Entry 2X7K (X-ray diffraction, 1.15 A resolution); this record covers chains A and B.

== Chain A ==
Protein: Peptidyl-prolyl cis-trans isomerase-like 1
Source organism: Homo sapiens
Notes: EC 5.2.1.8
UniProt: Q9Y3C6 (PPIL1_HUMAN); residue numbers follow UniProt; this construct covers 1-166
Amino-acid sequence (166 residues; numbered 1 to 166; the number before each row is that of its first residue):
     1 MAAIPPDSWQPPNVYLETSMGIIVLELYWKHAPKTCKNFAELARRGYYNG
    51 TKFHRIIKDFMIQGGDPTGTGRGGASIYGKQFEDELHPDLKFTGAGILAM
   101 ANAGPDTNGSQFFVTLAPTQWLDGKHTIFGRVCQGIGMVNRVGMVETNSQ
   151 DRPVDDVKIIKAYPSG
Unresolved in the structure: 1-2
UniProt features mapped onto this chain:
  - binding site (cyclosporin A): His54 to Gly65, Thr70, Gly71, Ala99 to Gly104, Gly109 to Phe113, Thr119, Lys125
  - modified residue: Ser149 (Phosphoserine)
  - natural variant: Arg45 to Gly166 (deletion: In PCH14), Tyr78 (Y78C: In PCH14; uncertain significance), Phe82 (F82S: In PCH14; uncertain significance), Ala99 (A99T: In PCH14), Asp106 (D106DANAGPD: In PCH14; uncertain significance), Thr107 (T107A: In PCH14; uncertain significance), Gly109 (G109C: In PCH14; uncertain significance), Thr127 (T127A: In PCH14), Arg131 (R131Q: In PCH14)
  - mutagenesis: Arg55 (R55A: Loss of isomerase activity. Can rescue splicing defects when transfected in knockout cells)
Ion coordination: Na+ near Asp7 (its only coordinating residue here); Cd2+ site 1: Glu26, His87, Cys133; Cd2+ site 2: His31, Asp89, Cys133
What the authors report for this chain:
  - Cd2+ coordination: Glu26, His31, His87, Asp89, Cys133
  - contacts within the chain: Ile4-Tyr78 (hydrophobic contact)

== Chain B ==
Protein: Cyclosporin A
Amino-acid sequence (11 residues; row label = number of the first residue in the row):
     1 ALLVTAGLVLA
Modified residues: Ala1 (D-alanine; DAL); Leu2, Leu3, Leu8, Leu10 (n-methylleucine; MLE); Val4 (n-methylvaline; MVA); Thr5 (4-methyl-4-[(E)-2-butenyl]-4,N-methyl-threonine; BMT); Ala6 (alpha-aminobutyric acid; ABA); Gly7 (sarcosine; SAR)
Glycans and other covalent adducts: covalent link Ala1-Ala11

== Interface between chain A and chain B ==
Contacting residue pairs - 25 pairs, chain A then chain B:
  Arg55(A) - Leu3(B)  hydrogen bond (side chain-backbone)
  Arg55(A) - Val4(B)
  Arg55(A) - Thr5(B)
  Arg55(A) - Val9(B)
  Phe60(A) - Leu2(B)
  Phe60(A) - Leu3(B)
  Phe60(A) - Val4(B)
  Met61(A) - Val4(B)
  Gln63(A) - Val4(B)
  Gln63(A) - Thr5(B)  hydrogen bond (side chain-backbone)
  Gly71(A) - Ala6(B)
  Gly71(A) - Gly7(B)  hydrogen bond (backbone-backbone)
  Ala101(A) - Val4(B)
  Ala101(A) - Ala6(B)
  Asn102(A) - Val4(B)  hydrogen bond (backbone-backbone)
  Asn102(A) - Thr5(B)
  Asn102(A) - Ala6(B)  hydrogen bond (backbone-backbone)
  Ala103(A) - Thr5(B)
  Ala103(A) - Ala6(B)
  Gln111(A) - Ala6(B)
  Phe113(A) - Val4(B)
  Trp121(A) - Leu2(B)  hydrogen bond (side chain-backbone)
  Leu122(A) - Leu2(B)
  Leu122(A) - Val4(B)
  His126(A) - Val4(B)  hydrogen bond (side chain-backbone)
Interface residues without a listed pair, chain A (15 interface residues in all): Ile57, Arg72
Interface residues without a listed pair, chain B (8 interface residues in all): Leu8

== In short ==
The interface between chain A and chain B involves 15 residues on one side and 8 on the other, with 7 hydrogen
bonds. Polar pairs include Arg55(A)-Leu3(B), Gln63(A)-Thr5(B) and Trp121(A)-Leu2(B). From the paper: Cd2+
coordination by Glu26(A), His31(A) and His87(A) among others; contacts within the chain involving Ile4(A) and
Tyr78(A).
Chain A is Peptidyl-prolyl cis-trans isomerase-like 1 (Homo sapiens) and chain B is Cyclosporin A; the
structure, The crystal structure of PPIL1 in complex with cyclosporine A suggests a binding mode for SKIP, was
determined by X-ray diffraction.
